4CBK - chains A and M of the 13 polymer chains in the assembly; structure by X-ray diffraction, 2.42 A resolution.

== Chain A (and M) ==
Protein: ATP synthase subunit C
Source organism: Bacillus pseudofirmus OF4
Notes: chain M of this document is another copy of the same molecule, construct and numbering; everything in this record applies to it too
UniProtKB: P22483 (ATPL_BACPE); residue numbers follow UniProt; this construct covers 1-69
Amino-acid sequence (69 residues; row label = number of the first residue in the row):
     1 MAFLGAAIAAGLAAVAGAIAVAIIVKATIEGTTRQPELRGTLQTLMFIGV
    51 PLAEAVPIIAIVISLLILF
Modified residues: Met1 (n-formylmethionine; FME)
Ligand contacts: dodecyl 2-(trimethylammonio)ethyl phosphate (DPV): Val15, Ile19, Lys26, Glu30
What the authors report for this chain:
  - mutagenesis - P51A: decreased growth in response to high alkaline environment (citing earlier work)
  - mutagenesis - V21N (2.5-fold): decreased growth in response to pH 10.5
  - mutagenesis - V21N: unchanged growth in response to pH 7.5
  - mutagenesis - V21N: decreased stability (proposed by the authors, not directly observed)
  - mutagenesis - V21N (2.5-fold): decreased growth in response to malate

== Chain A / chain M interface ==
Contacting residue pairs (55):
  Met1(A) with Met1(M)
  Phe3(A) with Met1(M); Ala2(M), hydrophobic; Gly5(M); Ile67(M)
  Leu4(A) with Ile8(M), hydrophobic
  Ala7(A) with Gly5(M); Ala9(M), hydrophobic
  Ala10(A) with Ala60(M); Ile63(M), hydrophobic
  Gly11(A) with Leu12(M)
  Leu12(A) with Leu12(M), hydrophobic
  Ala13(A) with Val56(M)
  Ala14(A) with Ala16(M); Val56(M); Pro57(M), hydrophobic; Ala60(M), hydrophobic
  Val15(A) with Leu12(M); Ala16(M), hydrophobic
  Ala18(A) with Ala16(M); Ala20(M); Ala53(M); Pro57(M), hydrophobic
  Val21(A) with Gly49(M); Ala53(M)
  Ala22(A) with Ala20(M); Ile23(M); Ile24(M), hydrophobic
  Val25(A) with Gly49(M)
  Lys26(A) with Ile23(M); Ala27(M)
  Ile29(A) with Ile24(M); Ala27(M); Thr28(M); Leu42(M)
  Thr32(A) with Leu38(M); Thr41(M); Leu45(M)
  Thr33(A) with Gly31(M); Arg34(M); Gln35(M); Leu38(M); Leu42(M)
  Arg34(A) with Arg34(M)
  Pro36(A) with Leu38(M), hydrophobic
  Arg39(A) with Thr41(M), hydrogen bond
  Met46(A) with Ile48(M), hydrophobic
  Glu54(A) with Leu52(M); Val56(M)
  Ile61(A) with Val56(M), hydrophobic; Ile59(M), hydrophobic; Ile63(M), hydrophobic
  Ser64(A) with Ile63(M)
  Leu68(A) with Leu66(M), hydrophobic; Ile67(M), hydrophobic
Other interface residues (no listed pair), chain A (36 interface residues in all): Ala6, Ile8, Ile19, Thr28, Glu30, Gln43, Phe47, Val50, Leu65, Phe69
Other interface residues (no listed pair), chain M (36 interface residues in all): Leu4, Ala13, Gly17, Ile19, Glu30, Ala55

== In short ==
The chain A/chain M interface involves 36 residues from each chain, with 1 hydrogen bond. The hydrogen-bonded
pair is Arg39(A)-Thr41(M). Chain A binds dodecyl 2-(trimethylammonio)ethyl phosphate. From the paper: P51A of
chain A reduces growth in response to high alkaline environment; V21N of chain A reduces growth in response to
pH 10.5.
Chain A and chain M are both ATP synthase subunit C (Bacillus pseudofirmus OF4); the structure, The c-ring ion
binding site of the ATP synthase from Bacillus pseudofirmus OF4 is adapted to ..., was determined by X-ray
diffraction, deposited together with 4CBJ.
